Entry 9JO5 (electron microscopy, 2.80 A resolution); this record covers chains C and I of the 11 polymer chains in the assembly.

[Chain C]
Molecule: Histone H2A
Source organism: Xenopus laevis
UniProtKB: Q6AZJ8 (Q6AZJ8_XENLA); residues 1-129 here correspond to UniProt positions 2-130 (UniProt number = residue number + 1)
Amino-acid sequence (129 residues; numbered 1 to 129; the number before each row is that of its first residue):
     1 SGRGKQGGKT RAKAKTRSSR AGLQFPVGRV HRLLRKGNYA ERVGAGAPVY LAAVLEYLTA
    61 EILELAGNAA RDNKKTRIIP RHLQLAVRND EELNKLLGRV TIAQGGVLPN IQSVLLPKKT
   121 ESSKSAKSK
Not modelled in the structure: 1-11, 119-129

[Chain I]
Molecule: 146-nt DNA strand
Source organism: Escherichia coli K-12
Sequence (146 nucleotides; each row starts with the number of its first residue):
     2 TCGAGAATCC CGGTGCCGAG GCCGCTCAAT TGGTCGTAGA CAGCTCTAGC ACCGCTTAAA
    62 CGCACGTACG CGCTGTCCCC CGCGTTTTAA CCGCCAAGGG GATTACTCCC TAGTCTCCAG
   122 GCACGTGTCA GATATATACA TCCGAT

[How chain C and chain I interact]
Pairs across the interface (15):
  Thr-16(C) / DG121(I)  sugar contact
  Arg-29(C) / DG122(I)  sugar contact
  Arg-29(C) / DC123(I)  salt bridge to the phosphate
  Arg-42(C) / DT112(I)  hydrogen bond to the sugar
  Arg-42(C) / DA113(I)  phosphate contact
  Val-43(C) / DT112(I)  phosphate contact
  Val-43(C) / DA113(I)  hydrogen bond to the phosphate
  Gly-44(C) / DT112(I)  phosphate contact
  Ala-45(C) / DT112(I)  phosphate contact
  Lys-75(C) / DG132(I)  phosphate contact
  Lys-75(C) / DA133(I)  salt bridge to the phosphate
  Thr-76(C) / DA131(I)  hydrogen bond to the phosphate
  Thr-76(C) / DG132(I)  hydrogen bond to the phosphate
  Arg-77(C) / DA131(I)  sugar contact
  Arg-77(C) / DG132(I)  hydrogen bond to the phosphate
Interface residues without a listed pair, chain C (12 interface residues in all): Arg-35, Glu-41, Lys-74

[In short]
Chain C and chain I form an interface of 12 and 8 residues respectively, with 5 hydrogen bonds and 2 salt
bridges. Polar contacts include Arg-42(C)/DT112(I), Val-43(C)/DA113(I) and Thr-76(C)/DA131(I).
Chain C is Histone H2A (Xenopus laevis) and chain I is a 146-nt DNA strand (Escherichia coli K-12); the
structure, Structure of isw1-nucleosome complex in ADP-B state, was determined by electron microscopy together
with 9JNT, 9JNU, 9JNV, 9JO2, 9LIU and 9LJ2 from the same study.
